Entry 7A4J (electron microscopy, 3.04 A resolution); this record covers chains AA and cA of the 240 polymer chains in the assembly.

Chain AA (and cA):
Protein: Antitermination protein N, 6,7-dimethyl-8-ribityllumazine synthase
Source organism: Escherichia virus lambda
Notes: EC 2.5.1.78; chain cA of this document is another copy of the same molecule, construct and numbering; everything in this record applies to it too
UniProt: chimeric construct of P03045, O66529: residues 7-23 from P03045 (REGN_LAMBD) positions 6-22 (UniProt number = residue number - 1); residues 32-101 from O66529 positions 85-154 (UniProt number = residue number + 53); residues 114-197 from O66529 positions 1-84 (UniProt number = residue number - 113)
Chain sequence (197 residues; each row starts with the number of its first residue):
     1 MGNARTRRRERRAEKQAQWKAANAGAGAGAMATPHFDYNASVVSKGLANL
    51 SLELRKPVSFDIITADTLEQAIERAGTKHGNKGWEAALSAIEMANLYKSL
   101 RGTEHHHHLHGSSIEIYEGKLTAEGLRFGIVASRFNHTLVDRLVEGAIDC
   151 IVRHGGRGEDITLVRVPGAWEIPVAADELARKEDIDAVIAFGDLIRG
Not modelled in the structure: 1-38, 196-197
Sequence notes: cloning artifact (1-6); linker (24-31, 102-113); engineered mutation Asn39 (Ile92 in O66529), Val42 (Glu95 in O66529), Val58 (Ile111 in O66529), Ser59 (Thr112 in O66529), Asp61 (Gly114 in O66529), Ile62 (Val115 in O66529), Tyr97 (Phe150 in O66529), Ile114 (Met1 in O66529), Glu115 (Gln2 in O66529), Thr138 (Ala25 in O66529), Gly158 (Glu45 in O66529), Ala169 (Ser56 in O66529), Asp177 (Gly64 in O66529), Phe191 (Ile78 in O66529), Asp193 (Val80 in O66529)
Curated features (UniProtKB/Swiss-Prot):
  - active site: His35 (Proton donor)
  - binding site ((2S)-2-hydroxy-3-oxobutyl phosphate): Ala32, Thr33, Arg74
  - binding site (5-amino-6-(D-ribitylamino)uracil): Phe60, Lys82, Phe135, Asn136
Reported in the primary citation:
  - conformationally variable residues (domain motion, helix shift, order/disorder transition): Ile62 to Asp66, Thr67 to Arg74, Ala75 to Asn81

How chain AA and chain cA interact:
Pairs across the interface - 26 pairs, chain AA then chain cA:
  Arg134(AA) - Glu92(cA)  salt bridge
  Arg134(AA) - Glu118(cA)  salt bridge
  Ile148(AA) - Leu109(cA)  hydrophobic
  Gly158(AA) - Ser113(cA)
  Gly158(AA) - Ile114(cA)
  Glu159(AA) - Ser113(cA)  hydrogen bond (backbone-backbone)
  Ile161(AA) - Ile114(cA)
  Ile161(AA) - Glu115(cA)
  Thr162(AA) - Glu115(cA)
  Thr162(AA) - Tyr117(cA)
  Leu163(AA) - Glu115(cA)  hydrogen bond (backbone-backbone)
  Leu163(AA) - Ile116(cA)
  Leu163(AA) - Tyr117(cA)  hydrogen bond (backbone-backbone)
  Val164(AA) - Tyr117(cA)
  Arg165(AA) - Leu96(cA)
  Arg165(AA) - Ile116(cA)
  Arg165(AA) - Tyr117(cA)  hydrogen bond (backbone-backbone)
  Pro167(AA) - Ser89(cA)
  Pro167(AA) - Glu92(cA)
  Pro167(AA) - Met93(cA)
  Glu171(AA) - Met93(cA)
  Val174(AA) - Met93(cA)  hydrophobic
  Val174(AA) - Tyr97(cA)  hydrogen bond (backbone-side chain)
  Glu178(AA) - Leu100(cA)
  Glu178(AA) - Arg101(cA)  salt bridge
  Lys182(AA) - Leu100(cA)
Other interface residues (no listed pair), chain AA (15 interface residues in all): Val166

In short:
The interface between chain AA and chain cA involves 15 residues on one side and 14 on the other, with 5
hydrogen bonds and 3 salt bridges. Polar contacts include Arg134(AA)-Glu92(cA), Arg134(AA)-Glu118(cA) and
Glu178(AA)-Arg101(cA). From the paper: conformational variability at Ile62(AA), Thr67(AA) and Ala75(AA).
Both chains are Antitermination protein N, 6,7-dimethyl-8-ribityllumazine synthase (Escherichia virus lambda).
Entry 7A4J (Aquifex aeolicus lumazine synthase-derived nucleocapsid variant NC-4) was determined by electron
microscopy together with 7A4F, 7A4G, 7A4H and 7A4I from the same study.
